Entry 4GV3 (X-ray diffraction, 1.68 A resolution); this record covers chains C and A of the 3 polymer chains in the assembly.

[Chain C]
Molecule: 5-nt RNA strand
Sequence (5 nucleotides; each row starts with the number of its first residue):
     1 CGCCC
Disordered / not traced: 1

[Chain A]
Molecule: Nucleoprotein
Source organism: Lassa virus
UniProtKB: P13699 (NCAP_LASSJ); residue numbers follow UniProt; this construct covers 364-569
Chain sequence (214 residues; numbered 356 to 569; the number before each row is that of its first residue):
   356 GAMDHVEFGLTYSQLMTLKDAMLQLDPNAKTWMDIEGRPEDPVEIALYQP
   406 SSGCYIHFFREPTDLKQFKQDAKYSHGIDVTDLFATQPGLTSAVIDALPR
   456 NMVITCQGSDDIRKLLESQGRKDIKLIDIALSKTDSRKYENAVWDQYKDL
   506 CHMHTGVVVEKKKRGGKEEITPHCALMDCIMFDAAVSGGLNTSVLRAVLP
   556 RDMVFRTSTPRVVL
Disordered / not traced: 516-521, 564
Construct notes: expression tag (356-363)
Bound ions: Mn2+: Asp-389 (shared with 1 residue of chain B); Zn2+: Glu-399, Cys-506, His-509, Cys-529
Curated features (UniProtKB/Swiss-Prot):
  - binding site (Mn(2+)): Asp-389, Glu-391, Asp-533
  - binding site (Zn(2+)): Glu-399, Cys-506, His-509, Cys-529
  - site: Asp-466 (Important for exonuclease activity)
From the paper describing this entry:
  - binding site for the 4-nt RNA strand: Glu-391, Gly-392, Asp-426, Ser-430, His-431, Gln-462, Asp-466, Lys-488, Arg-492
  - binding site for the 5-nt RNA strand (chain C): Arg-393, Gln-422, Gln-425, Asp-426, Tyr-429, Asp-465
  - Mn2+ coordination: Asp-389
  - catalytic residues: Asp-389, Glu-391, Asp-466, His-528, Asp-533
  - conformationally variable residues (order/disorder transition, side-chain flip): Arg-393, Tyr-429, Ser-430, Gln-462, Asp-465, Lys-469, Lys-488, Arg-492, Thr-562 to Arg-566
  - mutagenesis - D389A, R492A: abolished catalytic activity
  - mutagenesis - Q462A: decreased catalytic activity
  - mutagenesis - R393A, K488A: unchanged catalytic activity
  - mutagenesis - K488A: unchanged signaling

[Chain C / chain A interface]
Pairs across the interface (8; chain C residue first):
  G2(C) with Arg-393(A), base contact; Gln-425(A), sugar contact; Asp-426(A), hydrogen bond to the base; Tyr-429(A), stacking on the base
  C3(C) with Arg-393(A), hydrogen bond to the base; Gln-422(A), sugar contact
  C4(C) with Arg-393(A), hydrogen bond to the sugar
  C5(C) with Asp-465(A), hydrogen bond to the sugar

[In short]
Chain C and chain A form an interface of 4 and 6 residues respectively; the contacts include 4 hydrogen bonds
and 1 aromatic stacking contact. Polar contacts include G2(C)/Asp-426(A), C3(C)/Arg-393(A) and
C4(C)/Arg-393(A). The paper reports catalytic residues Asp-389(A), Glu-391(A) and Asp-466(A) among others;
D389A and R492A of chain A abolish catalytic activity; 5 substitutions were tested in all.
Here chain C is a 5-nt RNA strand and chain A is Nucleoprotein (Lassa virus). Entry 4GV3 (Structures of Lassa
and Tacaribe viral nucleoproteins with or without 5 triphosphate dsRNA substrate reveal a ...) was determined
by X-ray diffraction together with 4GV6, 4GV9, 4GVE and 4G9Z from the same study.
